Entry 4TUK (X-ray diffraction, 1.60 A resolution); this record covers chains H and L of the 3 polymer chains in the assembly.

[Chain H]
Molecule: Heavy chain of monoclonal antibody against neuroblastoma associated antigen
From: Mus musculus
Notes: antibody fragment or engineered binder
Chain sequence (214 residues; numbered 1 to 214; the number before each row is that of its first residue):
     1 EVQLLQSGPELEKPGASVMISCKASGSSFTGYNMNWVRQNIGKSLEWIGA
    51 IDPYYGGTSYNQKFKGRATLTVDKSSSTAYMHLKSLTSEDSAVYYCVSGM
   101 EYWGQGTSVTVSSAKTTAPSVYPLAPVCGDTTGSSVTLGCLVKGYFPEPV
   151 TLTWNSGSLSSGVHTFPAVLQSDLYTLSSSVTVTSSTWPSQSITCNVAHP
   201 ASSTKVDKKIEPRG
Not modelled in the structure: 1, 128-132, 214
Disulfide bonds: C22-C96, C140-C195
From the paper describing this entry:
  - mutagenesis - N33A, N35A: abolished binding to GD2
  - mutagenesis - A50K: decreased binding to GD2

[Chain L]
Molecule: Light chain of monoclonal antibody against neuroblastoma associated antigen
From: Mus musculus
Notes: antibody fragment or engineered binder
Chain sequence (220 residues; each row starts with the number of its first residue):
     1 DVVMTQTPLSLPVSLGDQASISCRSSQSLVHRNGNTYLHWYLQKPGQSPK
    51 LLIHKVSNRFSGVPDRFSGSGSGTDFTLKISRVEAEDLGVYFCSQSTHVP
   101 PLTFGAGTKLELKRADAAPTVSIFPPSSEQLTSGGASVVCFLNNFYPKDI
   151 NVKWKIDGSERQNGVLNSWTDQDSKDSTYSMSSTLTLTKDEYERHNSYTC
   201 EATHKTSTSPIVKSFNRNEC
Not modelled in the structure: 219-220
Disulfide bonds: C23-C93, C140-C200
From the paper describing this entry:
  - mutagenesis - H31N, S96A: abolished binding to GD2

[Chain H / chain L interface]
Contacting residue pairs (67):
  V37(H) - F104(L)  hydrophobic
  Q39(H) - Q43(L)  hydrogen bond
  Q39(H) - F92(L)
  K43(H) - F92(L)
  L45(H) - F92(L)  hydrophobic
  L45(H) - F104(L)
  W47(H) - P100(L)  hydrophobic
  W47(H) - P101(L)  hydrophobic
  W47(H) - L102(L)
  S59(H) - P100(L)
  Y60(H) - P100(L)
  N61(H) - P101(L)
  Y95(H) - Q43(L)  hydrogen bond
  Y95(H) - S48(L)
  M100(H) - Y41(L)  hydrogen bond (backbone-side chain)
  M100(H) - L102(L)  hydrophobic
  M100(H) - F104(L)  hydrophobic
  E101(H) - L51(L)
  E101(H) - F60(L)
  Y102(H) - F60(L)
  Y102(H) - S61(L)
  W103(H) - Y41(L)
  W103(H) - P49(L)
  G104(H) - S48(L)  hydrogen bond (backbone-side chain)
  Q105(H) - S48(L)
  Y122(H) - S127(L)
  Y122(H) - Q130(L)
  P123(H) - S127(L)
  P123(H) - E129(L)
  L124(H) - F124(L)
  L124(H) - V139(L)  hydrophobic
  L124(H) - F141(L)  hydrophobic
  A125(H) - F124(L)
  A125(H) - P125(L)
  P126(H) - F124(L)
  T137(H) - S122(L)
  T137(H) - F124(L)
  L141(H) - S137(L)
  K143(H) - S137(L)
  K143(H) - T186(L)
  H164(H) - N143(L)
  H164(H) - N144(L)  hydrogen bond
  H164(H) - D173(L)
  H164(H) - S180(L)  hydrogen bond
  F166(H) - F141(L)  hydrophobic
  F166(H) - N143(L)
  F166(H) - S168(L)
  F166(H) - T170(L)
  F166(H) - S180(L)
  F166(H) - M181(L)
  F166(H) - S182(L)
  P167(H) - S168(L)  hydrogen bond (backbone-side chain)
  P167(H) - W169(L)
  V169(H) - L166(L)  hydrophobic
  V169(H) - N167(L)
  V169(H) - S168(L)
  Q171(H) - V165(L)  hydrogen bond (side chain-backbone)
  Q171(H) - L166(L)
  T176(H) - L166(L)
  S178(H) - F141(L)
  S178(H) - S182(L)  hydrogen bond
  S179(H) - F141(L)
  S180(H) - F141(L)
  S180(H) - N143(L)  hydrogen bond
  K208(H) - E129(L)  salt bridge
  R213(H) - P125(L)
  R213(H) - P126(L)  hydrogen bond (side chain-backbone)
Other interface residues (no listed pair), chain H (40 interface residues in all): E46, G106, V127, L138, G139, T165
Other interface residues (no listed pair), chain L (38 interface residues in all): Q47, S133, T184

[Overview]
The interface between chain H and chain L involves 40 residues on one side and 38 on the other, with 11
hydrogen bonds and 1 salt bridge. Polar contacts include K208(H)-E129(L), Q39(H)-Q43(L) and Y95(H)-Q43(L).
From the paper: N33A and N35A of chain H abolish binding to GD2; H31N and S96A of chain L abolish binding to
GD2.
Chain H is Heavy chain of monoclonal antibody against neuroblastoma associated antigen and chain L is Light
chain of monoclonal antibody against neuroblastoma associated antigen, both from Mus musculus; the structure,
Crystal structure of monoclonal antibody against neuroblastoma associated antigen, was determined by X-ray
diffraction together with 4TRP, 4TUJ, 4TUL and 4TUO from the same study.
